PDB entry 4QV8 | X-ray diffraction, 2.90 A resolution | chains F and G of the 28 polymer chains in the assembly

== Chain F ==
Molecule: Probable proteasome subunit alpha type-7
Source organism: Saccharomyces cerevisiae
Notes: EC 3.4.25.1
Reference sequence: P21242 (PSA7_YEAST); residues -3 to 284 here correspond to UniProt positions 1-288 (UniProt number = residue number + 4)
Chain sequence (288 residues; row label = number of the first residue in the row; numbers below 1 keep their minus sign (Met-3 is residue -3)):
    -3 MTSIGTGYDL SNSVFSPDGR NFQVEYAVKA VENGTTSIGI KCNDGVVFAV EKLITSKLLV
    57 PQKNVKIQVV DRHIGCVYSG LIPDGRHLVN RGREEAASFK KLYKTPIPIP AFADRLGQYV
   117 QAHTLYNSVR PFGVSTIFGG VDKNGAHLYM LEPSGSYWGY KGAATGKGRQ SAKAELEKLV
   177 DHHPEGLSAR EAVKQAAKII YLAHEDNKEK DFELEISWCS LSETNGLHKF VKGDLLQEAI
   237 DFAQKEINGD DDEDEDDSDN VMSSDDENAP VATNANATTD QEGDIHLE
Not modelled in the structure: -3 to 1, 245-284
Curated features (UniProtKB/Swiss-Prot):
  - modified residue: Thr-2 (N-acetylthreonine)

== Chain G ==
Molecule: Proteasome subunit alpha type-1
Source organism: Saccharomyces cerevisiae
Notes: EC 3.4.25.1
Reference sequence: P21243 (PSA1_YEAST); residues -8 to 243 here correspond to UniProt positions 1-252 (UniProt number = residue number + 9)
Chain sequence (252 residues; each row starts with the number of its first residue; numbers below 1 keep their minus sign (Met-8 is residue -8)):
    -8 MSGAAAASAA GYDRHITIFS PEGRLYQVEY AFKATNQTNI NSLAVRGKDC TVVISQKKVP
    52 DKLLDPTTVS YIFCISRTIG MVVNGPIPDA RNAALRAKAE AAEFRYKYGY DMPCDVLAKR
   112 MANLSQIYTQ RAYMRPLGVI LTFVSVDEEL GPSIYKTDPA GYYVGYKATA TGPKQQEITT
   172 NLENHFKKSK IDHINEESWE KVVEFAITHM IDALGTEFSK NDLEVGVATK DKFFTLSAEN
   232 IEERLVAIAE QD
Not modelled in the structure: -8 to 1, 243
Metal / ion sites: Mg2+: Thr8, Arg122, Met125

== Chain F / chain G interface ==
Residue-residue contacts (62):
  Thr2(F) - His6(G)
  Gly3(F) - His6(G)
  Tyr4(F) - Arg5(G)
  Tyr4(F) - His6(G)
  Tyr4(F) - Tyr21(G)
  Ser9(F) - Arg126(G)
  Val10(F) - His6(G)
  Val10(F) - Gln18(G)
  Phe11(F) - Gln18(G)  hydrogen bond (backbone-side chain)
  Phe11(F) - Tyr21(G)
  Phe11(F) - Ala22(G)  hydrophobic
  Phe11(F) - Ala25(G)  hydrophobic
  Phe11(F) - Arg126(G)
  Phe11(F) - Pro127(G)
  Ser12(F) - Tyr21(G)
  Pro13(F) - Tyr21(G)  hydrophobic
  Pro13(F) - Lys24(G)  hydrogen bond (backbone-side chain)
  Asp14(F) - Lys24(G)
  Gly15(F) - Tyr21(G)
  Gly15(F) - Ala25(G)
  Lys37(F) - Asp56(G)  salt bridge
  Gln114(F) - Arg82(G)  hydrogen bond (side chain-backbone)
  Gln114(F) - Asn83(G)
  Gln114(F) - Leu86(G)
  Gln117(F) - Pro79(G)
  Gln117(F) - Asp80(G)
  Gln117(F) - Asn83(G)  hydrogen bond
  Gln117(F) - Arg126(G)  hydrogen bond
  Thr120(F) - Arg126(G)  hydrogen bond (backbone-side chain)
  Leu121(F) - Tyr124(G)
  Leu121(F) - Arg126(G)
  Leu121(F) - Leu128(G)  hydrophobic
  Tyr122(F) - Tyr124(G)
  Tyr122(F) - Met125(G)  hydrophobic
  Ser150(F) - Pro79(G)
  Gly151(F) - Pro79(G)
  Ser152(F) - Ile78(G)
  Ser152(F) - Pro79(G)
  Tyr153(F) - Arg82(G)  hydrogen bond (backbone-side chain)
  Trp154(F) - Leu55(G)  hydrophobic
  Trp154(F) - Thr59(G)
  Trp154(F) - Val60(G)  hydrophobic
  Trp154(F) - Ser61(G)
  Trp154(F) - Tyr62(G)
  Trp154(F) - Ile78(G)  hydrophobic
  Trp154(F) - Arg82(G)
  Gly155(F) - Leu55(G)
  Gly155(F) - Asp56(G)  hydrogen bond (backbone-backbone)
  Gly155(F) - Thr59(G)  hydrogen bond (backbone-side chain)
  Tyr156(F) - Leu54(G)
  Tyr156(F) - Leu55(G)
  Tyr156(F) - Asp56(G)
  Lys157(F) - Lys53(G)
  Lys157(F) - Leu54(G)  hydrogen bond (backbone-backbone)
  Lys157(F) - Leu55(G)
  Gly158(F) - Leu54(G)
  Lys169(F) - Leu54(G)
  Leu172(F) - Leu54(G)  hydrophobic
  Glu173(F) - Lys53(G)
  Glu173(F) - Leu54(G)
  Val176(F) - Leu54(G)  hydrophobic
  Asp177(F) - Lys53(G)  salt bridge
Interface residues without a listed pair, chain F (32 interface residues in all): Asp110, Tyr145
Interface residues without a listed pair, chain G (29 interface residues in all): Asp52, Pro57, Gly129

== Summary ==
Chain F and chain G form an interface of 32 and 29 residues respectively, with 10 hydrogen bonds and 2 salt
bridges. Polar pairs include Lys37(F)-Asp56(G), Asp177(F)-Lys53(G) and Phe11(F)-Gln18(G). Thr8(G), Arg122(G)
and Met125(G) form the Mg2+ site.
Chain F is Probable proteasome subunit alpha type-7 and chain G is Proteasome subunit alpha type-1, both from
Saccharomyces cerevisiae; the structure, yCP beta5-C52F mutant, was determined by X-ray diffraction, deposited
together with 4QUX, 4QUY, 4QV0, 4QV1, 4QV3, 4QV4 and 42 further entries.
